4Y8G - chains D and E of the 34 polymer chains in the assembly; structure by X-ray diffraction, 2.60 A resolution.

Chain D:
Protein: Proteasome subunit alpha type-5
Organism: Saccharomyces cerevisiae (strain ATCC 204508 / S288c)
Notes: EC 3.4.25.1
UniProt: P32379 (PSA5_YEAST); residues -7 to 252 here correspond to UniProt positions 1-260 (UniProt number = residue number + 8)
Sequence (260 residues; each row starts with the number of its first residue; numbers below 1 keep their minus sign (Met-7 is residue -7)):
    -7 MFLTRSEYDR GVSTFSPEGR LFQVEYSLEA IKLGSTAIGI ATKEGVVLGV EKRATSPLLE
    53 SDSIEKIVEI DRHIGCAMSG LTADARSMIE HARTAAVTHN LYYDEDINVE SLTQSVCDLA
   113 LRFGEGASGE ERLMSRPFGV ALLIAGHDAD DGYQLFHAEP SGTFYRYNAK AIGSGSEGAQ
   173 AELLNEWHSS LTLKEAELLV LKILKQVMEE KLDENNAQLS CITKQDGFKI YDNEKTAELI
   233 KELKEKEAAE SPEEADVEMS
Unresolved in the structure: -7 to 0, 118-124, 243-252

Chain E:
Protein: Proteasome subunit alpha type-6
Organism: Saccharomyces cerevisiae (strain ATCC 204508 / S288c)
Notes: EC 3.4.25.1
UniProt: P40302 (PSA6_YEAST); residues 0-233 here correspond to UniProt positions 1-234 (UniProt number = residue number + 1)
Sequence (234 residues; row label = number of the first residue in the row; numbering starts at 0):
     0 MFRNNYDGDT VTFSPTGRLF QVEYALEAIK QGSVTVGLRS NTHAVLVALK RNADELSSYQ
    60 KKIIKCDEHM GLSLAGLAPD ARVLSNYLRQ QCNYSSLVFN RKLAVERAGH LLCDKAQKNT
   120 QSYGGRPYGV GLLIIGYDKS GAHLLEFQPS GNVTELYGTA IGARSQGAKT YLERTLDTFI
   180 KIDGNPDELI KAGVEAISQS LRDESLTVDN LSIAIVGKDT PFTIYDGEAV AKYI
Unresolved in the structure: 0-2
UniProt features mapped onto this chain:
  - modified residue: Ser13 (Phosphoserine)
  - cross-link: Lys190 (Glycyl lysine isopeptide (Lys-Gly) (interchain with G-Cter in ubiquitin))

How chain D and chain E interact:
Pairs across the interface (42):
  Arg2(D) - Gly7(E)
  Ser5(D) - Arg125(E)
  Thr6(D) - Gly7(E)
  Thr6(D) - Gln20(E)
  Phe7(D) - Gln20(E)  hydrogen bond (backbone-side chain)
  Phe7(D) - Tyr23(E)
  Phe7(D) - Ala24(E)  hydrophobic
  Phe7(D) - Leu76(E)  hydrophobic
  Phe7(D) - Arg125(E)
  Phe7(D) - Pro126(E)
  Phe7(D) - Gly128(E)
  Ser8(D) - Tyr23(E)
  Pro9(D) - Tyr23(E)  hydrophobic
  Pro9(D) - Glu26(E)
  Glu10(D) - Glu26(E)
  Glu10(D) - Gln30(E)  hydrogen bond (backbone-side chain)
  Gly11(D) - Tyr23(E)
  Gly11(D) - Ala27(E)
  Leu13(D) - Arg125(E)
  Gln106(D) - Arg81(E)  hydrogen bond
  Asp110(D) - Arg81(E)  salt bridge
  Leu113(D) - Pro78(E)  hydrophobic
  Leu113(D) - Arg125(E)
  Ser153(D) - Pro78(E)
  Thr155(D) - Gln59(E)
  Phe156(D) - Gln59(E)
  Tyr157(D) - Arg50(E)
  Tyr157(D) - Ala52(E)
  Tyr157(D) - Ser56(E)
  Tyr157(D) - Ser57(E)
  Tyr157(D) - Gln59(E)
  Arg158(D) - Ser56(E)
  Arg158(D) - Ser57(E)  hydrogen bond (backbone-backbone)
  Tyr159(D) - Ala52(E)
  Tyr159(D) - Asp53(E)
  Tyr159(D) - Leu55(E)
  Tyr159(D) - Ser56(E)
  Asn160(D) - Leu55(E)  hydrogen bond (backbone-backbone)
  Ala161(D) - Leu55(E)
  Gln172(D) - Asp53(E)  hydrogen bond
  Leu175(D) - Leu55(E)
  Leu176(D) - Leu55(E)  hydrophobic
Interface residues without a listed pair, chain D (27 interface residues in all): Gly3, Glu117, Gly154, Trp179
Interface residues without a listed pair, chain E (27 interface residues in all): Asp6, Asn51, Glu54, Asp79, Tyr122, Gly123, Gly124

Overview:
The chain D/chain E interface involves 27 residues from each chain; the contacts include 6 hydrogen bonds and
1 salt bridge. Polar pairs include Asp110(D)-Arg81(E), Phe7(D)-Gln20(E) and Glu10(D)-Gln30(E).
Here chain D is Proteasome subunit alpha type-5 and chain E is Proteasome subunit alpha type-6, both from
Saccharomyces cerevisiae (strain ATCC 204508 / S288c). Entry 4Y8G (Yeast 20S proteasome in complex with
N3-APnLL-ep) was determined by X-ray diffraction, deposited together with 4Y69, 4Y6A, 4Y6V, 4Y6Z, 4Y70, 4Y74
and 34 further entries.
